8XSA - chains B and D of the 4 polymer chains in the assembly; structure by X-ray diffraction, 2.60 A resolution.

[Chain B]
Protein: Aryl hydrocarbon receptor
Source organism: Sus scrofa
UniProtKB: I3LF82 (I3LF82_PIG); residues 26-413 here = UniProt positions 26-413
Amino-acid sequence (395 residues; each row starts with the number of its first residue):
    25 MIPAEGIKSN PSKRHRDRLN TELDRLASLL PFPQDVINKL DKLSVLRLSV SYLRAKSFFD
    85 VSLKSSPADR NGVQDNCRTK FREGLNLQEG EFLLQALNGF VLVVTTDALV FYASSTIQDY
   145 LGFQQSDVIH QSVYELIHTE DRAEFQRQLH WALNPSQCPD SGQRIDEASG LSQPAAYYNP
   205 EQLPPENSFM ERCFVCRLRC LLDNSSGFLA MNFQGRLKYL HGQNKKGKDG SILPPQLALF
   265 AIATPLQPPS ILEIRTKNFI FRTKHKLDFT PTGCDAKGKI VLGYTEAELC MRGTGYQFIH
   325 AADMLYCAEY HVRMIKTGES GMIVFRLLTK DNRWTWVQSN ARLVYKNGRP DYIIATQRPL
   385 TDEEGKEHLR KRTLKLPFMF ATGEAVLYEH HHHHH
Not modelled in the structure: 25-32, 89-95, 175-212, 227-230, 251-255, 414-419
Sequence notes: initiating methionine (25); expression tag (414-419)
Residues lining bound ligands: 2-(3-oxidanyl-1H-indol-2-yl)indol-3-one (A1LWK): Thr287, His289, Phe293, Pro295, Leu306, Leu313, Gly319, Tyr320, Phe322, Ile323, Cys331, Tyr334, His335, Ser344, Ile347, Phe349, Leu351, Ser363, Ala365, Ala379, Gln381
Reported in the primary citation:
  - binding site for 2-(3-oxidanyl-1H-indol-2-yl)indol-3-one: His289, Phe293, Gly319, Cys331, Phe349, Leu351, Ser363, Ala379, Gln381
  - contacts within the chain: Tyr330-Leu398 (hydrogen bond), Tyr330-Leu400 (hydrogen bond)
  - mutagenesis - H289A, F293A, H324A, Y330E, Y330R, F349A, L351A, R396E: decreased signaling
  - mutagenesis - Y330A: decreased signaling in response to Tapinarof, FICZ, and Indirubin
  - mutagenesis - R396E: decreased localization
  - allosteric site: Asp327, Val348, Phe349, Arg396 (proposed by the authors, not directly observed)

[Chain D]
Molecule: DNAR
Sequence (21 nucleotides; row label = number of the first residue in the row):
     1 GCTTGTCACG CGATGCCCGA T

[How chain B and chain D interact]
Residue-residue contacts (12):
  Asn34(B) - DG10(D)  phosphate contact
  Ser36(B) - DC11(D)  hydrogen bond to the base
  Ser36(B) - DG12(D)  hydrogen bond to the base
  Lys37(B) - DC9(D)  salt bridge to the phosphate
  Arg40(B) - DA8(D)  sugar contact
  Arg40(B) - DC9(D)  salt bridge to the phosphate
  Arg40(B) - DG10(D)  base contact
  Asn44(B) - DA8(D)  hydrogen bond to the phosphate
  Asp65(B) - DT6(D)  phosphate contact
  Asp65(B) - DC7(D)  phosphate contact
  Lys66(B) - DC7(D)  hydrogen bond to the phosphate
  Lys66(B) - DA8(D)  phosphate contact
Interface residues without a listed pair, chain B (8 interface residues in all): Leu64

[In short]
The interface between chain B and chain D involves 8 residues on one side and 7 on the other, with 4 hydrogen
bonds and 2 salt bridges. Polar contacts include Ser36(B)-DC11(D), Ser36(B)-DG12(D) and Asn44(B)-DA8(D). The
paper reports a binding site for 2-(3-oxidanyl-1H-indol-2-yl)indol-3-one at His289(B), Phe293(B) and Gly319(B)
among others; H289A, F293A and H324A of chain B, among others, reduce signaling; 9 substitutions were tested
in all.
Chain B is Aryl hydrocarbon receptor (Sus scrofa) and chain D is DNAR; the structure, Crystal structure of the
DNA-bound AHR-ARNT heterodimer in complex with Indigo, was determined by X-ray diffraction together with 8XS6,
8XS7, 8XS8, 8XS9 and 8XSB from the same study.
